PDB entry 6A80 | X-ray diffraction, 1.56 A resolution | chains A and B

== Chain A (and B) ==
Name: Putative amino acid-binding periplasmic ABC transporter protein
Organism: Liberibacter asiaticus (strain psy62)
Notes: chain B of this document is another copy of the same molecule, construct and numbering; everything in this record applies to it too
UniProt: C6XGT2 (C6XGT2_LIBAP); residues 2-241 here correspond to UniProt positions 35-274 (UniProt number = residue number + 33)
Chain sequence (241 residues; row label = number of the first residue in the row):
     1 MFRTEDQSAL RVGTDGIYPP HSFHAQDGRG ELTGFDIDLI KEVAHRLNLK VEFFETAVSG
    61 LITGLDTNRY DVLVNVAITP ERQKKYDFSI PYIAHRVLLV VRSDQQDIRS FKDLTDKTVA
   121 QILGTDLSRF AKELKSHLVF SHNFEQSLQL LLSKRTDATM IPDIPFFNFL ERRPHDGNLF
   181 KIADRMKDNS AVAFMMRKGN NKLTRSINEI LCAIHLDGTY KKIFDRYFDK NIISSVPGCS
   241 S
Not modelled in the structure: 1-7
Construct notes: initiating methionine (1)
Disulfide bonds: Cys-212/Cys-239
Ligand contacts: cysteine (CYS): Val-58, Leu-61, Ile-62, Val-74, Asn-75, Val-76, Ala-77, Arg-82, His-95, Gly-124, Thr-125, Asp-126, Leu-127

== Chain A / chain B interface ==
Contacting residue pairs - 69 pairs, chain A then chain B:
  Ile-78(A) with Ile-90(B), hydrophobic; Cys-212(B), hydrophobic; Cys-239(B); Ser-240(B), hydrogen bond (backbone-backbone)
  Thr-79(A) with Ser-240(B)
  Pro-80(A) with Cys-212(B); Leu-216(B), hydrophobic; Ser-240(B)
  Glu-81(A) with Ser-241(B)
  Gln-83(A) with Arg-205(B), hydrogen bond (backbone-side chain); Asn-208(B); Glu-209(B); Cys-212(B)
  Lys-84(A) with Arg-205(B), hydrogen bond (backbone-side chain); Glu-209(B)
  Tyr-86(A) with Arg-205(B), hydrogen bond (backbone-side chain)
  Asp-87(A) with Arg-205(B), salt bridge
  Ile-90(A) with Ile-78(B), hydrophobic; Pro-91(B)
  Pro-91(A) with Ile-90(B); Pro-91(B)
  Ala-94(A) with Pro-237(B), hydrophobic
  Asp-126(A) with Ser-241(B)
  Arg-129(A) with Ser-241(B)
  Asp-188(A) with His-215(B), salt bridge
  Asn-189(A) with Pro-237(B); Gly-238(B), hydrogen bond (backbone-backbone); Cys-239(B)
  Ser-190(A) with Gly-238(B); Cys-239(B); Ser-240(B), hydrogen bond
  Ala-191(A) with Pro-237(B); Gly-238(B), hydrogen bond (backbone-backbone)
  Lys-198(A) with Arg-205(B)
  Asn-201(A) with Asn-201(B)
  Arg-205(A) with Gln-83(B), hydrogen bond (side chain-backbone); Lys-84(B), hydrogen bond (side chain-backbone); Tyr-86(B); Asp-87(B), salt bridge; Lys-198(B); Gly-199(B); Asn-201(B), hydrogen bond
  Asn-208(A) with Gln-83(B), hydrogen bond (backbone-side chain)
  Glu-209(A) with Pro-80(B); Gln-83(B); Lys-84(B)
  Cys-212(A) with Ile-78(B), hydrophobic; Thr-79(B); Pro-80(B); Gln-83(B), hydrogen bond
  His-215(A) with Lys-187(B), hydrogen bond (backbone-side chain)
  Leu-216(A) with Pro-80(B), hydrophobic; Lys-187(B)
  Pro-237(A) with Ala-94(B), hydrophobic; Asn-189(B); Ala-191(B)
  Gly-238(A) with Asn-189(B), hydrogen bond (backbone-backbone); Ser-190(B); Ala-191(B), hydrogen bond (backbone-backbone)
  Cys-239(A) with Ile-78(B), hydrogen bond (side chain-backbone); Asn-189(B); Ser-190(B), hydrogen bond (backbone-side chain)
  Ser-240(A) with Ala-77(B); Ile-78(B), hydrogen bond (backbone-backbone); Thr-79(B); Pro-80(B); Ser-190(B), hydrogen bond
  Ser-241(A) with Asp-126(B); Arg-129(B), hydrogen bond (backbone-side chain)
Also at the interface, not in a pair above, chain A (35 interface residues in all): Ala-77, Lys-85, Lys-202, Gly-218, Val-236
Also at the interface, not in a pair above, chain B (34 interface residues in all): Glu-81, Asp-188, Val-236

== Overview ==
Chain A and chain B form an interface of 35 and 34 residues respectively; the contacts include 20 hydrogen
bonds and 3 salt bridges. Polar pairs include Asp-87(A)/Arg-205(B), Asp-188(A)/His-215(B) and
Gln-83(A)/Arg-205(B). Bound to chain A: cysteine.
Chain A and chain B are both Putative amino acid-binding periplasmic ABC transporter protein (Liberibacter
asiaticus (strain psy62)); the structure, Crystal Structure of putative amino acid binding periplasmic ABC
transporter protein from Candidatus Liberibacter asiaticus in ..., was determined by X-ray diffraction (same
publication as 6A8S, 6AA1 and 6AAL).
